PDB entry 6HAF | X-ray diffraction, 1.30 A resolution | chains A and B

== Chain A (and B) ==
Protein: Pyruvate oxidase
Source organism: Lactobacillus plantarum
Notes: chain B of this document is another copy of the same molecule, construct and numbering; everything in this record applies to it too
Reference sequence: A0A1A0DLW4 (A0A1A0DLW4_LACPN); residues 1-603 here = UniProt positions 1-603
Sequence (603 residues; each row starts with the number of its first residue):
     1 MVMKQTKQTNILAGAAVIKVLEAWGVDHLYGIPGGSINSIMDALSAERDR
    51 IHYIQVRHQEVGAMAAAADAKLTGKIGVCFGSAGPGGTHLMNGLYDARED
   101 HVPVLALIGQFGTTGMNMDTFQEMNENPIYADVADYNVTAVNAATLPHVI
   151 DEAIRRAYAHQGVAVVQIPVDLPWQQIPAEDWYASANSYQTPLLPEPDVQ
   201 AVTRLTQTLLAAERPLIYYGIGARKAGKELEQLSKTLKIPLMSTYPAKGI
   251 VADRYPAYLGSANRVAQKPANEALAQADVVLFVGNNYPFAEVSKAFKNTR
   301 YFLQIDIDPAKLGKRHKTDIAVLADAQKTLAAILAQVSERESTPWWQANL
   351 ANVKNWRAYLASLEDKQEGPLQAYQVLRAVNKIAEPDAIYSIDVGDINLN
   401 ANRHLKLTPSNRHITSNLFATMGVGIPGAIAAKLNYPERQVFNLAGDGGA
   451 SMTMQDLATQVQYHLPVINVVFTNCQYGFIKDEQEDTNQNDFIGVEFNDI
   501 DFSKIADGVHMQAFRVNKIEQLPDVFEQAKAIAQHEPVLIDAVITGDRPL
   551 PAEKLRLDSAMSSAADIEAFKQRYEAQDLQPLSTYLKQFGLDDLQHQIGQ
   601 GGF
Not modelled in the structure: 1-8, 594-603
Differences from the reference sequence: engineered mutation Gln59 (Glu in A0A1A0DLW4)
Metal / ion sites: Mg2+: Asp447, Asn474, Gln476 (together with thiamine diphosphate); K+: Met452, Gln455
Small-molecule neighbours:
  - FAD (flavin-adenine dinucleotide): His101, Phe121, Gly220, Ile221, Gly222, Ser243, Thr244, Tyr245, Pro246, Ser261, Ala262, Asn263, Arg264, Val265, Gly284, Asn285, Asn286, Tyr287, Pro288, Phe289, Ile305, Asp306, Ile307, Asp308, Lys311, Ala324, Asp325, Ala326, Val394, Gly395, Asn398, Thr415, Ser416, Asn417, Leu418, Ala420, Phe479
  - thiamine diphosphate (TPP): Ile32, Pro33, Gln59, Ser82, Pro85, Gly86, His89, Asn92, Gln122, Val394, Gly395, Asp396, Ile397, Ala420, Thr421, Met422, Gly446, Asp447, Gly448, Gly449, Met452, Asn474, Gln476, Tyr477, Gly478, Phe479, Ile480
From the paper describing this entry:
  - mutagenesis - E59Q: abolished catalytic activity

== How chain A and chain B interact ==
Residue-residue contacts - 59 pairs, chain A then chain B:
  His148(A) with Glu291(B); Lys314(B)
  Glu152(A) with Lys314(B), salt bridge
  Arg155(A) with Pro309(B); Ala310(B), hydrogen bond (side chain-backbone); Leu312(B); Lys314(B)
  Ala159(A) with Ala310(B)
  Tyr183(A) with Gly313(B), hydrogen bond (side chain-backbone); Lys314(B), hydrogen bond (side chain-backbone); Arg315(B); His316(B), hydrogen bond (side chain-backbone); Lys317(B)
  Ser185(A) with Leu312(B); Gly313(B)
  Asn187(A) with Thr318(B), hydrogen bond (side chain-backbone)
  Ser188(A) with Leu312(B); Gly313(B); Thr318(B); Ala321(B)
  Gln190(A) with Pro309(B); Leu312(B); Leu323(B)
  Thr191(A) with Leu323(B)
  Leu193(A) with Leu323(B)
  Leu194(A) with Pro195(B)
  Pro195(A) with Pro192(B), hydrophobic; Leu193(B)
  Glu196(A) with Leu193(B), hydrogen bond (backbone-backbone); Pro195(B)
  Asp198(A) with Leu193(B)
  Glu291(A) with His148(B)
  Pro309(A) with Arg155(B); Ala159(B), hydrophobic
  Ala310(A) with Arg155(B), hydrogen bond (backbone-side chain); Ala159(B), hydrophobic
  Leu312(A) with Arg155(B); Ser185(B); Ser188(B); Gln190(B)
  Gly313(A) with Tyr183(B), hydrogen bond (backbone-side chain); Ser185(B); Ser188(B)
  Lys314(A) with His148(B); Glu152(B), salt bridge; Arg155(B); Tyr183(B), hydrogen bond (backbone-side chain)
  Arg315(A) with Tyr183(B)
  His316(A) with Tyr183(B), hydrogen bond (backbone-side chain)
  Lys317(A) with Tyr183(B); Ala184(B), hydrogen bond (side chain-backbone); Asn187(B), hydrogen bond
  Thr318(A) with Asn187(B), hydrogen bond (backbone-side chain); Ser188(B), hydrogen bond
  Ala321(A) with Ser188(B); Gln190(B), hydrogen bond (backbone-side chain)
  Val322(A) with Gln190(B)
  Leu323(A) with Gln190(B), hydrogen bond (backbone-side chain); Pro192(B)
Interface residues without a listed pair, chain A (34 interface residues in all): Arg156, His160, Tyr189, Pro192, Pro197, Asp308
Interface residues without a listed pair, chain B (31 interface residues in all): Arg156, His160, Thr191, Leu194, Ile307, Ala324

== In short ==
The interface between chain A and chain B involves 34 residues on one side and 31 on the other; the contacts
include 16 hydrogen bonds and 2 salt bridges. Polar contacts include Glu152(A)-Lys314(B), Arg155(A)-Ala310(B)
and Tyr183(A)-Gly313(B). Ligands of chain A: flavin-adenine dinucleotide and thiamine diphosphate. From the
paper: E59Q of chain A abolishes catalytic activity.
Both chains are Pyruvate oxidase (Lactobacillus plantarum). Entry 6HAF (Pyruvate oxidase variant E59Q from L.
plantarum in complex with phosphate) was determined by X-ray diffraction, deposited together with 6RJB, 6RJC,
6HA3 and 6HAD.
